6VOJ - chains C and F of the 26 polymer chains in the assembly; structure by electron microscopy, 4.34 A resolution (low resolution: residue-level contacts below are approximate; hydrogen-bond / salt-bridge calls are withheld).

Chain C:
Molecule: ATP synthase subunit alpha, chloroplastic
Source organism: Spinacia oleracea
Notes: EC 7.1.2.2
UniProtKB: P06450 (ATPA_SPIOL); residues 1-507 here = UniProt positions 1-507
Chain sequence (507 residues; each row starts with the number of its first residue):
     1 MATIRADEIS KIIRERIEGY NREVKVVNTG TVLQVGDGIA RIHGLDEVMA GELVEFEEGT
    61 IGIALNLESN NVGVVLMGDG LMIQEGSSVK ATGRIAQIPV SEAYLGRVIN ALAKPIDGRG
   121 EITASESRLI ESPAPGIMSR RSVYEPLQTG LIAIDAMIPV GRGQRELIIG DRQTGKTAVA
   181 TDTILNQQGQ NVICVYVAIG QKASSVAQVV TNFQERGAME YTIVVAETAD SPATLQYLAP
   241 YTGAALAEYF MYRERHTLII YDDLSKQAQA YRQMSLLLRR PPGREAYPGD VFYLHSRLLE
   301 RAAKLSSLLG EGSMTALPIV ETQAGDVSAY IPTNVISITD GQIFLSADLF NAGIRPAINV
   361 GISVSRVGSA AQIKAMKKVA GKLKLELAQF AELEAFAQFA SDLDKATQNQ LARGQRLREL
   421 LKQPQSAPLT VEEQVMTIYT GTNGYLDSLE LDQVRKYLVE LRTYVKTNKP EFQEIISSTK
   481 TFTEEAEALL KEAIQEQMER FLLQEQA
Disordered / not traced: 1-2, 504-507
Residues lining bound ligands:
  - ATP (adenosine-5'-triphosphate), molecule 1: D171, R172, Q173, T174, G175, K176, T177, A178, Q201, F350, R355, P356, Q423, P424, Q425
  - ATP, molecule 2: S337, V364, S365, R366
  - tentoxin (TTX): G51, I63, L65, I130, E131, Y237, Y241, Y271, M274, Y293, R297
Swiss-Prot annotation at these positions:
  - binding site (ATP): G170 to T177
  - site: S363 (Required for activity)

Chain F:
Molecule: ATP synthase subunit beta, chloroplastic
Source organism: Spinacia oleracea
Notes: EC 7.1.2.2
UniProtKB: P00825 (ATPB_SPIOL); residue numbers follow UniProt; this construct covers 1-498
Chain sequence (498 residues; row label = number of the first residue in the row):
     1 MRINPTTSDP GVSTLEKKNL GRIAQIIGPV LDVAFPPGKM PNIYNALIVK GRDTAGQPMN
    61 VTCEVQQLLG NNRVRAVAMS ATDGLTRGME VIDTGAPLSV PVGGATLGRI FNVLGEPVDN
   121 LGPVDTRTTS PIHRSAPAFT QLDTKLSIFE TGIKVVDLLA PYRRGGKIGL FGGAGVGKTV
   181 LIMELINNIA KAHGGVSVFG GVGERTREGN DLYMEMKESG VINEQNIAES KVALVYGQMN
   241 EPPGARMRVG LTALTMAEYF RDVNEQDVLL FIDNIFRFVQ AGSEVSALLG RMPSAVGYQP
   301 TLSTEMGSLQ ERITSTKEGS ITSIQAVYVP ADDLTDPAPA TTFAHLDATT VLSRGLAAKG
   361 IYPAVDPLDS TSTMLQPRIV GEEHYEIAQR VKETLQRYKE LQDIIAILGL DELSEEDRLT
   421 VARARKIERF LSQPFFVAEV FTGSPGKYVG LAETIRGFQL ILSGELDSLP EQAFYLVGNI
   481 DEATAKAMNL EMESKLKK
Disordered / not traced: 1-17, 497-498
Residues lining bound ligands: ADP (adenosine-5'-diphosphate): G173, G175, V176, G177, K178, T179, V180, Y362, F435, A438, F441, T442, S444
Swiss-Prot annotation at these positions:
  - binding site (ATP): G172 to T179

How chain C and chain F interact:
Contacting residue pairs - 57 pairs, chain C then chain F:
  L33(C) - L68(F)
  L33(C) - G70(F)
  Q34(C) - L68(F)
  Q34(C) - L69(F)
  V35(C) - Q67(F)
  V35(C) - L68(F)
  G36(C) - Q67(F)
  D37(C) - Q67(F)
  D37(C) - R291(F)
  L81(C) - N42(F)
  L81(C) - I43(F)
  M82(C) - N42(F)
  I83(C) - N42(F)
  E85(C) - M40(F)
  E85(C) - L68(F)
  V108(C) - F139(F)
  D117(C) - T140(F)
  R172(C) - F343(F)
  Q173(C) - L346(F)
  Q173(C) - T373(F)
  Q201(C) - E311(F)
  K202(C) - Q310(F)
  K202(C) - E311(F)
  K202(C) - A344(F)
  K202(C) - H345(F)
  A203(C) - L142(F)
  A203(C) - E311(F)
  S204(C) - L142(F)
  S204(C) - R163(F)
  A207(C) - L142(F)
  Q208(C) - T144(F)
  Q208(C) - L146(F)
  V210(C) - F139(F)
  T211(C) - T144(F)
  T228(C) - E311(F)
  A229(C) - G307(F)
  A229(C) - E311(F)
  D230(C) - A136(F)
  D230(C) - S308(F)
  D230(C) - E311(F)
  K266(C) - S303(F)
  Q273(C) - P300(F)
  Q273(C) - T301(F)
  Q273(C) - L302(F)
  Q273(C) - S303(F)
  Q273(C) - T304(F)
  L276(C) - M292(F)
  L276(C) - P293(F)
  R279(C) - M292(F)
  R280(C) - M292(F)
  P282(C) - M292(F)
  A286(C) - S294(F)
  A286(C) - A295(F)
  Q323(C) - L334(F)
  Q323(C) - T335(F)
  Q323(C) - A340(F)
  A324(C) - T335(F)
Interface residues without a listed pair, chain C (43 interface residues in all): G80, Q84, I116, V206, S231, A233, R272, L277, E285, Q425
Interface residues without a listed pair, chain F (40 interface residues in all): G38, Y44, K167, Q376

Overview:
43 residues of chain C and 40 residues of chain F are in contact. Ligands of chain C: ATP and tentoxin.
Ligands of chain F: ADP. Curated annotation (UniProt) lists 8 ATP-binding residues on chain C; 8 ATP-binding
residues on chain F.
Here chain C is ATP synthase subunit alpha, chloroplastic and chain F is ATP synthase subunit beta,
chloroplastic, both from Spinacia oleracea. Entry 6VOJ (Chloroplast ATP synthase (R3, CF1FO)) was determined
by electron microscopy (same publication as 6VM1, 6VM4, 6VMB, 6VMD, 6VMG, 6VOF and 8 further entries).
